Entry 3ZRY (X-ray diffraction, 6.50 A resolution (low resolution: residue-level contacts below are approximate; hydrogen-bond / salt-bridge calls are withheld)); this record covers chains G and I of the 9 polymer chains in the assembly.

[Chain G]
Name: ATP synthase subunit gamma, mitochondrial
From: Saccharomyces cerevisiae
UniProt: P38077 (ATPG_YEAST); residues 1-278 here correspond to UniProt positions 34-311 (UniProt number = residue number + 33)
Amino-acid sequence (278 residues; each row starts with the number of its first residue):
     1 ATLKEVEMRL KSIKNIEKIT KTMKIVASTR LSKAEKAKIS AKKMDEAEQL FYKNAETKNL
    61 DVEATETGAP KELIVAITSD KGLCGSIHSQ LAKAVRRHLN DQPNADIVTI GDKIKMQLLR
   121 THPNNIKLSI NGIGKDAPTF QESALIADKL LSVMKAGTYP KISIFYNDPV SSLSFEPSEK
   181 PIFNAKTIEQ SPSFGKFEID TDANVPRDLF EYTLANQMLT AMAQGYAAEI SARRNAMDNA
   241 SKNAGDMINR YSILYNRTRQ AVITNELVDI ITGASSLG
Disordered / not traced: 60-70, 278

[Chain I]
Name: ATP synthase catalytic sector F1 epsilon subunit
From: Saccharomyces cerevisiae
UniProt: E9P9X4 (E9P9X4_YEASX); residues 1-61 here correspond to UniProt positions 2-62 (UniProt number = residue number + 1)
Amino-acid sequence (61 residues; numbered 1 to 61; the number before each row is that of its first residue):
     1 SAWRKAGMSY AAYLNVAAQA IRSSLKTELQ TASVTNRSQT DAFYTQYKNG TAASEPTPMT
    61 K
Disordered / not traced: 1-7, 25-26, 50-52

[Chain G / chain I interface]
Residue-residue contacts (48; chain G residue first):
  Lys115(G) with Tyr47(I)
  Leu119(G) with Tyr47(I)
  Pro123(G) with Ala53(I)
  Asn124(G) with Lys48(I); Asn49(I)
  Ile126(G) with Tyr47(I)
  Lys127(G) with Thr45(I); Gln46(I); Tyr47(I)
  Leu128(G) with Tyr44(I); Thr45(I)
  Ser129(G) with Phe43(I); Tyr44(I); Thr45(I)
  Ile130(G) with Ala42(I); Phe43(I); Tyr44(I)
  Asn131(G) with Asp41(I); Ala42(I); Phe43(I)
  Gly132(G) with Asp41(I); Ala42(I)
  Thr139(G) with Arg37(I)
  Phe140(G) with Asn15(I)
  Gln141(G) with Asn15(I); Gln19(I); Arg37(I); Ser38(I); Gln39(I); Thr40(I)
  Glu142(G) with Gln39(I); Thr40(I)
  Ala144(G) with Ala11(I); Ala12(I); Asn15(I)
  Ala147(G) with Ala11(I)
  Asp148(G) with Ser9(I); Ala11(I)
  Lys149(G) with Lys61(I)
  Leu151(G) with Ser9(I); Ala11(I)
  Val153(G) with Gln46(I)
  Asp208(G) with Tyr10(I)
  Glu211(G) with Ser9(I); Ala11(I)
  Tyr212(G) with Tyr10(I); Ala11(I); Leu14(I)
Other interface residues (no listed pair), chain G (28 interface residues in all): Ile133, Leu145, Leu209, Ala215
Other interface residues (no listed pair), chain I (24 interface residues in all): Met8, Asn36

[Summary]
28 residues of chain G and 24 residues of chain I are in contact.
Here chain G is ATP synthase subunit gamma, mitochondrial and chain I is ATP synthase catalytic sector F1
epsilon subunit, both from Saccharomyces cerevisiae. Entry 3ZRY (Rotor architecture in the F(1)-c(10)-ring
complex of the yeast F-ATP synthase) was determined by X-ray diffraction.
